PDB entry 6RJG | electron microscopy, 3.20 A resolution | chains A and B of the 6 polymer chains in the assembly

# Chain A (and B)
Molecule: AcrIIA6
Organism: Streptococcus phage D1811
Notes: chain B of this document is another copy of the same molecule, construct and numbering; everything in this record applies to it too
UniProtKB: A0A2U7VKE8 (A0A2U7VKE8_9CAUD); numbering as in UniProt (aligned over 1-183)
Amino-acid sequence (183 residues; each row starts with the number of its first residue):
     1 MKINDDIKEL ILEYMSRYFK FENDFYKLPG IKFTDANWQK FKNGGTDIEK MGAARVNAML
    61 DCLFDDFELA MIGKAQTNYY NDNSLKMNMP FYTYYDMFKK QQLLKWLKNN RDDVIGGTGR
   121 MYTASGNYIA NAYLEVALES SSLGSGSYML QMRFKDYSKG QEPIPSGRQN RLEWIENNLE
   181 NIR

# How chain A and chain B interact
Residue-residue contacts (35; chain A residue first):
  M1(A) - N57(B)
  M1(A) - D61(B)  hydrogen bond (backbone-side chain)
  K2(A) - D61(B)
  I3(A) - A53(B)  hydrophobic
  I3(A) - N57(B)
  E49(A) - A53(B)  hydrogen bond (backbone-backbone)
  E49(A) - A54(B)  hydrogen bond (backbone-backbone)
  M51(A) - M51(B)
  M51(A) - G52(B)
  M51(A) - A53(B)  hydrogen bond (backbone-backbone)
  G52(A) - E49(B)
  G52(A) - M51(B)
  A53(A) - I3(B)  hydrophobic
  A53(A) - E49(B)  hydrogen bond (backbone-backbone)
  A53(A) - M51(B)  hydrogen bond (backbone-backbone)
  A54(A) - E49(B)  hydrogen bond (backbone-backbone)
  N57(A) - M1(B)
  N57(A) - I3(B)
  N57(A) - N57(B)
  D61(A) - M1(B)
  D66(A) - A70(B)
  D66(A) - K74(B)
  F67(A) - M149(B)  hydrophobic
  A70(A) - D66(B)
  A70(A) - M149(B)  hydrophobic
  M71(A) - M149(B)  hydrophobic
  G73(A) - D66(B)
  K74(A) - D66(B)  hydrogen bond (backbone-side chain)
  K74(A) - S147(B)
  K74(A) - Y148(B)  hydrogen bond (side chain-backbone)
  K74(A) - M149(B)
  F98(A) - L143(B)  hydrophobic
  L143(A) - K105(B)
  Y148(A) - K74(B)  hydrogen bond (backbone-side chain)
  M149(A) - F67(B)  hydrophobic
Also at the interface, not in a pair above, chain A (29 interface residues in all): K50, V56, L69, Q102, K105, S142, S147, L150, Q151
Also at the interface, not in a pair above, chain B (27 interface residues in all): K50, V56, D65, M71, G73, F98, Q102, S142, L150

# Overview
29 residues of chain A and 27 residues of chain B are in contact; the contacts include 10 hydrogen bonds.
Polar contacts include M1(A)-D61(B), K74(A)-D66(B) and K74(A)-Y148(B).
Chain A and chain B are both AcrIIA6 (Streptococcus phage D1811); the structure, Cryo-EM structure of
St1Cas9-sgRNA-AcrIIA6-tDNA59-ntPAM complex, was determined by electron microscopy (same publication as 6RJ9,
6RJA and 6RJD).
